Entry 6J4J (X-ray diffraction, 2.10 A resolution); this record covers chains H and A of the 6 polymer chains in the assembly.

Chain H (and A):
Name: Ferritin
From: Glycine max
Notes: EC 1.16.3.1; chain A of this document is another copy of the same molecule, construct and numbering; everything in this record applies to it too
UniProtKB: I1J7H3 (I1J7H3_SOYBN); residues 3-211 here correspond to UniProt positions 49-257 (UniProt number = residue number + 46)
Chain sequence (209 residues; row label = number of the first residue in the row):
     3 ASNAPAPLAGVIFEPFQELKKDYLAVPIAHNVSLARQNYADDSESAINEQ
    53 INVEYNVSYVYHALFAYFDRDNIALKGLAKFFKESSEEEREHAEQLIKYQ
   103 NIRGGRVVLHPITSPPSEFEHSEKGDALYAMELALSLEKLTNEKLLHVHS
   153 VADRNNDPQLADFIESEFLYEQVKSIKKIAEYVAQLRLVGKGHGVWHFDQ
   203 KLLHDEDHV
Disordered / not traced: 3-32, 208-211
Differences from the reference sequence: engineered mutation D155 (Glu201 in I1J7H3)
Metal / ion sites: Mg2+ site 1: E56, E91, H94; Mg2+ site 2: D164, E167 (shared with E167(A) of chain A; 2 residues of chain B)

How chain H and chain A interact:
Pairs across the interface - 61 pairs, chain H then chain A:
  N33(H) - N74(A)
  V34(H) - N74(A)
  S35(H) - D73(A)  hydrogen bond
  L36(H) - D73(A)  hydrogen bond (backbone-side chain)
  A37(H) - D73(A)
  Y57(H) - Y61(A)  hydrophobic
  Y57(H) - H64(A)  hydrogen bond
  Y61(H) - Y57(A)  hydrophobic
  Y61(H) - L111(A)
  Y61(H) - H112(A)  hydrogen bond (side chain-backbone)
  Y61(H) - I114(A)
  H64(H) - Y57(A)  hydrogen bond
  H64(H) - E96(A)  salt bridge
  H64(H) - L111(A)
  A65(H) - L111(A)
  F67(H) - I99(A)  hydrophobic
  F67(H) - K100(A)
  A68(H) - I99(A)  hydrophobic
  A68(H) - N103(A)  hydrogen bond (backbone-side chain)
  A68(H) - V109(A)  hydrophobic
  D71(H) - N103(A)  hydrogen bond
  R72(H) - N103(A)
  R72(H) - R108(A)
  D73(H) - S35(A)  hydrogen bond
  D73(H) - L36(A)  hydrogen bond (side chain-backbone)
  D73(H) - A37(A)  hydrogen bond (side chain-backbone)
  N74(H) - N33(A)
  N74(H) - V34(A)
  N74(H) - S35(A)
  N74(H) - R108(A)  hydrogen bond
  K85(H) - K100(A)
  R92(H) - H64(A)
  R92(H) - S88(A)
  R92(H) - E89(A)
  R92(H) - R92(A)
  E96(H) - H64(A)
  I99(H) - H64(A)
  I99(H) - F67(A)  hydrophobic
  K100(H) - F67(A)
  N103(H) - A68(A)  hydrogen bond (side chain-backbone)
  N103(H) - D71(A)  hydrogen bond
  N103(H) - R72(A)
  R108(H) - R72(A)
  R108(H) - N74(A)  hydrogen bond
  V109(H) - A68(A)  hydrophobic
  V109(H) - S119(A)
  L111(H) - Y61(A)
  L111(H) - A65(A)
  L111(H) - S116(A)  hydrogen bond (backbone-side chain)
  L111(H) - P117(A)
  H112(H) - Y61(A)  hydrogen bond (backbone-side chain)
  P113(H) - I114(A)
  P113(H) - S116(A)
  I114(H) - Y61(A)
  I114(H) - P113(A)
  I114(H) - I114(A)  hydrogen bond (backbone-backbone)
  S116(H) - L111(A)  hydrogen bond (side chain-backbone)
  S116(H) - H112(A)
  S116(H) - P113(A)
  P117(H) - L111(A)
  S119(H) - V109(A)
Other interface residues (no listed pair), chain H (33 interface residues in all): N54, G106, E122
Other interface residues (no listed pair), chain A (33 interface residues in all): N54, G106

Summary:
The chain H/chain A interface involves 33 residues from each chain; the contacts include 18 hydrogen bonds and
1 salt bridge. Polar contacts include H64(H)-E96(A), S35(H)-D73(A) and L36(H)-D73(A). E56(H), E91(H) and
H94(H) form the Mg2+ site 1. D164(H) and E167(H) form the Mg2+ site 2.
Both chains are Ferritin (Glycine max). Entry 6J4J (soybean seed H-2 ferritin) was determined by X-ray
diffraction together with 6J4M from the same study.
